PDB entry 8OLB | electron microscopy, 3.40 A resolution | chains B and N of the 28 polymer chains in the assembly

# Chain B
Protein: Inner capsid protein VP2
Reference sequence: A2T3R1 (A2T3R1_9VIRU); residue numbers follow UniProt; this construct covers 1-882
Chain sequence (882 residues; row label = number of the first residue in the row):
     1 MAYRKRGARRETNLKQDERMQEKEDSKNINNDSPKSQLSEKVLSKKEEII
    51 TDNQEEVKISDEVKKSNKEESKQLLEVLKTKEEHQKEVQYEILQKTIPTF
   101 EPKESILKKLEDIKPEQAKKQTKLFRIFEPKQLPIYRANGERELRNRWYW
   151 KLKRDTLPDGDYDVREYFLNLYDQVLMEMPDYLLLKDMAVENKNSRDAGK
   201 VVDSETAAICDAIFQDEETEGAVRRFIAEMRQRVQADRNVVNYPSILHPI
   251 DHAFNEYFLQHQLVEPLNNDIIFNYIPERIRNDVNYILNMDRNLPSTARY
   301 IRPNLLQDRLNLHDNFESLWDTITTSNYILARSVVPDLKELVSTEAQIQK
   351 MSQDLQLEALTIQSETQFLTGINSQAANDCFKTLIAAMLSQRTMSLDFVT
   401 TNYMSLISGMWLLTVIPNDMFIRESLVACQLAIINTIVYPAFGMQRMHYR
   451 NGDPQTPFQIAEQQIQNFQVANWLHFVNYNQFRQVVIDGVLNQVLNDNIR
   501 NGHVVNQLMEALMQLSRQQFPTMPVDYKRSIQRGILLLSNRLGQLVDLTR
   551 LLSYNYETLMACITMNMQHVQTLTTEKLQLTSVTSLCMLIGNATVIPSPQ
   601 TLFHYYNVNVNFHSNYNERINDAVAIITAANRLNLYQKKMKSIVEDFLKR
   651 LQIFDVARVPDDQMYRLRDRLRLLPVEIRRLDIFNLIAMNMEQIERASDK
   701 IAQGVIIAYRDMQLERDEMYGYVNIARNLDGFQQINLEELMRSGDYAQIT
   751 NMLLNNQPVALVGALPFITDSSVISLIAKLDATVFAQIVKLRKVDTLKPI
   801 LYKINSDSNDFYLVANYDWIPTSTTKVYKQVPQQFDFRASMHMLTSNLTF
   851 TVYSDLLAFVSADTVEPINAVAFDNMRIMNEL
Unresolved in the structure: 1-82

# Chain N
Protein: Intermediate capsid protein VP6
Reference sequence: A2T3S6 (A2T3S6_9VIRU); numbering as in UniProt (aligned over 1-397)
Chain sequence (397 residues; numbered 1 to 397; the number before each row is that of its first residue):
     1 MDVLYSLSKTLKDARDKIVEGTLYSNVSDLIQQFNQMIITMNGNEFQTGG
    51 IGNLPIRNWNFNFGLLGTTLLNLDANYVETARNTIDYFVDFVDNVCMDEM
   101 VRESQRNGIAPQSDSLRKLSAIKFKRINFDNSSEYIENWNLQNRRQRTGF
   151 TFHKPNIFPYSASFTLNRSQPAHDNLMGTMWLNAGSEIQVAGFDYSCAIN
   201 APANIQQFEHIVPLRRVLTTATITLLPDAERFSFPRVINSADGATTWFFN
   251 PVILRPNNVEVEFLLNGQIINTYQARFGTIVARNFDTIRLSFQLMRPPNM
   301 TPAVAVLFPNAQPFEHHATVGLTLRIESAVCESVLADASETLLANVTSVR
   351 QEYAIPVGPVFPPGMNWTDLITNYSPSREDNLQRVFTVASIRSMLIK
Metal / ion sites: Zn2+: His153 (shared with 1 residue of chain L; 1 residue of chain M)

# Chain B / chain N interface
Residue-residue contacts (12):
  Ala253(B) - Thr69(N)  hydrogen bond (backbone-side chain)
  Glu256(B) - Thr69(N)
  Glu256(B) - Leu70(N)
  Tyr257(B) - Thr69(N)  hydrogen bond (backbone-side chain)
  Gln260(B) - Thr69(N)
  Gln260(B) - Leu71(N)
  His261(B) - Leu70(N)
  Asn685(B) - Gln32(N)
  Leu686(B) - Thr68(N)
  Met689(B) - Gln32(N)
  Met689(B) - Asn35(N)
  Met689(B) - Thr68(N)
Interface residues without a listed pair, chain B (10 interface residues in all): His252, Asp682
Interface residues without a listed pair, chain N (9 interface residues in all): Tyr24, Ser28, Leu66

# In short
10 residues of chain B and 9 residues of chain N are in contact, with 2 hydrogen bonds. Polar contacts include
Ala253(B)-Thr69(N) and Tyr257(B)-Thr69(N).
Chain B is Inner capsid protein VP2 and chain N is Intermediate capsid protein VP6; the structure, SA11
Rotavirus Non-tripsinized Triple Layered Particle, was determined by electron microscopy (same publication as
8OLC, 8OLE and 8QTZ).
